Entry 3PO3 (X-ray diffraction, 3.30 A resolution); this record covers chains A and S of the 16 polymer chains in the assembly.

Chain A:
Molecule: DNA-directed RNA polymerase II subunit RPB1
Source organism: Saccharomyces cerevisiae
Notes: EC 2.7.7.6
Reference sequence: P04050 (RPB1_YEAST); numbering as in UniProt (aligned over 1-1733)
Sequence (1733 residues; row label = number of the first residue in the row):
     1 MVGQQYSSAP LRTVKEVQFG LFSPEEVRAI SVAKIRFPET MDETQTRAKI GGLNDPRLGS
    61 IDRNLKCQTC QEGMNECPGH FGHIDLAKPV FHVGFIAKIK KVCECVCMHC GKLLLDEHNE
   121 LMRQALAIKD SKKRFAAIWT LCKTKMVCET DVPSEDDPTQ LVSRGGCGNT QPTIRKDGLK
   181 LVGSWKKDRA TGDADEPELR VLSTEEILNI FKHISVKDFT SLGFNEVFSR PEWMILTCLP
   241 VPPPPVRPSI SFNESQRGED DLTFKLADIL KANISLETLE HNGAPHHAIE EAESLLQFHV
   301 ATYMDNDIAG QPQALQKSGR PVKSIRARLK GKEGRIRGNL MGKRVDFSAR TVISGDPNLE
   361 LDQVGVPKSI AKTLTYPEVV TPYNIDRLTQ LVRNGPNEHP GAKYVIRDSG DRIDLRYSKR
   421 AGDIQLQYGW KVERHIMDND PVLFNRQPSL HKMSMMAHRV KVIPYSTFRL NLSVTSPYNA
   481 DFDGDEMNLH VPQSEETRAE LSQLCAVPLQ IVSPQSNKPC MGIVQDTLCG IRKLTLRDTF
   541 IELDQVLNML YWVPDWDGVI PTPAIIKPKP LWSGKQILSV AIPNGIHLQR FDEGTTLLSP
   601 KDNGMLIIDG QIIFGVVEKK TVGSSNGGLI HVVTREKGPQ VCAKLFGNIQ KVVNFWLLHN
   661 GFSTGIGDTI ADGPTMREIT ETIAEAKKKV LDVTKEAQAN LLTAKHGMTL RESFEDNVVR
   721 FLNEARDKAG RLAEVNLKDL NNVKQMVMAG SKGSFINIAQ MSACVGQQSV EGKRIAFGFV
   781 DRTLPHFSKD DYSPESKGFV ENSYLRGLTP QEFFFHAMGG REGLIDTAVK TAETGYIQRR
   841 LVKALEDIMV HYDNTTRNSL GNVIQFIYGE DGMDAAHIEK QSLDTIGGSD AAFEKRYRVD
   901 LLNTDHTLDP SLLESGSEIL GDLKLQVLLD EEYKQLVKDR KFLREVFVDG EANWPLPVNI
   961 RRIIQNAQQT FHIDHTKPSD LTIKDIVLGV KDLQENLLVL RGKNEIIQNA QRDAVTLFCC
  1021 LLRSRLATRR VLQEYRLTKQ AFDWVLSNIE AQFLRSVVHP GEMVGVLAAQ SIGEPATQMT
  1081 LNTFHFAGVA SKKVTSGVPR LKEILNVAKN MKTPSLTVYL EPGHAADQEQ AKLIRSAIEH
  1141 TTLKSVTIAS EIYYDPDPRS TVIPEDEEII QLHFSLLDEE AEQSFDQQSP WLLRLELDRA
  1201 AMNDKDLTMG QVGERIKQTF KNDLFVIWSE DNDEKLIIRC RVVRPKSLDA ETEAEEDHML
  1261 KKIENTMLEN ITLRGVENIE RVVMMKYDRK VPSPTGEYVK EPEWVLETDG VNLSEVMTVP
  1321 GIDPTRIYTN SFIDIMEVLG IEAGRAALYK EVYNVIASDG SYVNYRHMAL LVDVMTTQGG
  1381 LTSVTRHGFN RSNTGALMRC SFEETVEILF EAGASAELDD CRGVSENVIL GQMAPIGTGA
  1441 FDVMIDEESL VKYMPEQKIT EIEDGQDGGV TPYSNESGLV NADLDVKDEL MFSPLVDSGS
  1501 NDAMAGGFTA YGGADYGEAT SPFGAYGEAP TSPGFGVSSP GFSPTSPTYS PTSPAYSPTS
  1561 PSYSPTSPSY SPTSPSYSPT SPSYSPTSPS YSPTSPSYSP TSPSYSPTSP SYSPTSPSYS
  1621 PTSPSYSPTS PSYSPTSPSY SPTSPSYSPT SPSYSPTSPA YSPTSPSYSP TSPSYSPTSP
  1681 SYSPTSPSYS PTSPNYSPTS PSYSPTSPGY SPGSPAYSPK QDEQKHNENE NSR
Not modelled in the structure: 1, 187-194, 1177-1186, 1244-1253, 1456-1733
UniProt features mapped onto this chain:
  - region: Pro-248 to Asp-260 (Lid loop), Asn-306 to Lys-323 (Rudder loop), Pro-810 to Glu-822 (Bridging helix)
  - binding site (Zn(2+)): Cys-67, Cys-70, Cys-77, His-80, Cys-107, Cys-110, Cys-148, Cys-167
  - binding site (Mg(2+)): Asp-481, Asp-483, Asp-485
  - modified residue: Thr-1471 (Phosphothreonine)
  - cross-link (Glycyl lysine isopeptide (Lys-Gly)): Lys-695 (interchain with G-Cter in ubiquitin), Lys-1246 (interchain with G-Cter in ubiquitin), Lys-1350 (interchain with G-Cter in ubiquitin)
  - natural variant: Ser-1653 to Pro-1659 (deletion: In strain: A364A)
  - mutagenesis: Lys-1246 (K1246R: Impairs ubiquitination during transcription stress)
Ion coordination: Zn2+ site 1: Cys-67, Cys-70, Cys-77, His-80; Zn2+ site 2: Cys-107, Cys-110, Cys-148, Cys-167; Mg2+: Asp-481, Asp-483, Asp-485 (shared with 1 residue of chain P)

Chain S:
Molecule: Transcription elongation factor S-II
Source organism: Saccharomyces cerevisiae
Reference sequence: P07273 (TFS2_YEAST); residue numbers follow UniProt; this construct covers 132-309
Sequence (178 residues; numbered 132 to 309; the number before each row is that of its first residue):
   132 RNSKNDGVDT AIYHHKLRDQ VLKALYDVLA KESEHPPQSI LHTAKAIESE MNKVNNCDTN
   192 EAAYKARYRI IYSNVISKNN PDLKHKIANG DITPEFLATC DAKDLAPAPL KQKIEEIAKQ
   252 NLYNAQGATI ERSVTDRFTC GKCKEKKVSY YQLQTRSAAA PLTTFCTCEA CGNRWKFS
Not modelled in the structure: 132-145
Differences from the reference sequence: engineered mutation Ala-290 (Asp in P07273), Ala-291 (Glu in P07273)
UniProt features mapped onto this chain:
  - zinc finger: Asp-267 to Lys-307 (TFIIS-type)
  - binding site (Zn(2+)): Cys-271, Cys-274, Cys-299, Cys-302
Ion coordination: Zn2+: Cys-271, Cys-274, Cys-299, Cys-302

Chain A / chain S interface:
Contacting residue pairs (98):
  Asp-481(A) with Arg-287(S), salt bridge
  Phe-591(A) with Lys-275(S)
  Asp-592(A) with Lys-275(S)
  Glu-593(A) with Lys-277(S), salt bridge
  Ala-704(A) with Tyr-254(S), hydrophobic
  Lys-705(A) with Tyr-254(S), hydrogen bond (backbone-side chain)
  His-706(A) with Tyr-254(S), hydrogen bond (side chain-backbone); Gln-257(S); Gly-258(S)
  Gly-707(A) with Ala-259(S)
  Asp-716(A) with Ile-261(S); Glu-262(S)
  Arg-720(A) with Glu-262(S), salt bridge; Ser-264(S)
  Asn-723(A) with Ser-264(S)
  Arg-726(A) with Tyr-281(S), hydrogen bond
  Asp-727(A) with Tyr-281(S), hydrogen bond
  Arg-731(A) with Asp-267(S), salt bridge; Arg-268(S)
  Glu-734(A) with Arg-268(S), salt bridge
  Val-735(A) with Arg-268(S)
  Lys-752(A) with Ser-309(S)
  Phe-755(A) with Thr-266(S); Arg-268(S); Phe-269(S), hydrophobic
  Ile-756(A) with Phe-269(S), hydrophobic; Tyr-281(S), hydrophobic; Gln-283(S); Thr-295(S)
  Gln-760(A) with Gln-283(S), hydrogen bond
  Gly-823(A) with Gln-285(S)
  Leu-824(A) with Ala-289(S), hydrophobic
  Thr-827(A) with Gln-285(S), hydrogen bond (side chain-backbone); Thr-286(S)
  Glu-951(A) with Lys-273(S), salt bridge
  Asn-953(A) with Lys-273(S)
  Gln-1078(A) with Thr-286(S); Lys-307(S)
  Thr-1083(A) with Tyr-282(S)
  His-1085(A) with Arg-263(S), hydrogen bond (backbone-side chain)
  Phe-1086(A) with Arg-263(S)
  Val-1089(A) with Ala-259(S), hydrophobic; Ile-261(S), hydrophobic
  Lys-1092(A) with Ala-259(S)
  Gln-1128(A) with Leu-253(S); Gln-257(S)
  Arg-1135(A) with Ala-256(S)
  Glu-1168(A) with Ile-207(S); Ser-208(S); Lys-209(S)
  Gln-1171(A) with Val-159(S); Tyr-203(S), hydrogen bond; Ile-207(S)
  Leu-1172(A) with Arg-200(S); Tyr-203(S), hydrophobic; Ser-204(S)
  His-1173(A) with Arg-200(S)
  Ser-1175(A) with Gln-151(S); Tyr-199(S), hydrogen bond; Tyr-203(S)
  Leu-1176(A) with Leu-148(S), hydrophobic; Gln-151(S), hydrogen bond (backbone-side chain); Tyr-199(S), hydrophobic
  Arg-1199(A) with Leu-241(S); Ile-245(S)
  Ala-1200(A) with Ile-248(S), hydrophobic; Asn-252(S)
  Asn-1203(A) with Lys-234(S), hydrogen bond; Ile-245(S); Ile-248(S); Asn-252(S)
  Asp-1204(A) with Asn-252(S), hydrogen bond (backbone-side chain)
  Trp-1228(A) with Arg-200(S)
  Glu-1230(A) with Arg-200(S); Ser-204(S)
  Asp-1231(A) with Lys-234(S)
  Asn-1232(A) with Asn-205(S); Ala-233(S), hydrogen bond (side chain-backbone); Lys-234(S); Ala-237(S); Leu-241(S)
  Asp-1233(A) with Ser-204(S), hydrogen bond; Ser-208(S)
  Val-1283(A) with Ala-256(S); Gly-258(S)
  Met-1284(A) with Leu-253(S); Ala-256(S), hydrogen bond (backbone-backbone); Gln-257(S); Gly-258(S), hydrogen bond (backbone-backbone)
  Met-1285(A) with Gly-258(S); Ala-259(S)
  Trp-1304(A) with Gln-257(S)
  Ala-1357(A) with Arg-305(S)
  Ser-1358(A) with Arg-305(S)
  Asp-1359(A) with Phe-296(S); Lys-307(S), salt bridge
  Gly-1360(A) with Arg-305(S)
  Ser-1361(A) with Lys-307(S), hydrogen bond
Other interface residues (no listed pair), chain A (65 interface residues in all): Asp-483, Met-708, Glu-724, Lys-830, Thr-1080, Glu-1129, Lys-1132, Val-1282
Other interface residues (no listed pair), chain S (51 interface residues in all): Ile-201, Leu-284, Ala-290, Trp-306

Overview:
The interface between chain A and chain S involves 65 residues on one side and 51 on the other; the contacts
include 17 hydrogen bonds and 7 salt bridges. Polar pairs include Asp-481(A)/Arg-287(S), Glu-593(A)/Lys-277(S)
and Arg-720(A)/Glu-262(S).
Here chain A is DNA-directed RNA polymerase II subunit RPB1 and chain S is Transcription elongation factor
S-II, both from Saccharomyces cerevisiae. Entry 3PO3 (Arrested RNA Polymerase II reactivation intermediate)
was determined by X-ray diffraction (same publication as 3PO2).
